8XKV - chains C and D of the 17 polymer chains in the assembly; structure by electron microscopy, 3.30 A resolution.

# Chain C
Molecule: Probable inactive ATP-dependent zinc metalloprotease FTSHI 5, chloroplastic
Source organism: Arabidopsis thaliana
UniProt: F4J3N2 (FTSI5_ARATH); residue numbers follow UniProt; this construct covers 1-1320
Chain sequence (1320 residues; row label = number of the first residue in the row):
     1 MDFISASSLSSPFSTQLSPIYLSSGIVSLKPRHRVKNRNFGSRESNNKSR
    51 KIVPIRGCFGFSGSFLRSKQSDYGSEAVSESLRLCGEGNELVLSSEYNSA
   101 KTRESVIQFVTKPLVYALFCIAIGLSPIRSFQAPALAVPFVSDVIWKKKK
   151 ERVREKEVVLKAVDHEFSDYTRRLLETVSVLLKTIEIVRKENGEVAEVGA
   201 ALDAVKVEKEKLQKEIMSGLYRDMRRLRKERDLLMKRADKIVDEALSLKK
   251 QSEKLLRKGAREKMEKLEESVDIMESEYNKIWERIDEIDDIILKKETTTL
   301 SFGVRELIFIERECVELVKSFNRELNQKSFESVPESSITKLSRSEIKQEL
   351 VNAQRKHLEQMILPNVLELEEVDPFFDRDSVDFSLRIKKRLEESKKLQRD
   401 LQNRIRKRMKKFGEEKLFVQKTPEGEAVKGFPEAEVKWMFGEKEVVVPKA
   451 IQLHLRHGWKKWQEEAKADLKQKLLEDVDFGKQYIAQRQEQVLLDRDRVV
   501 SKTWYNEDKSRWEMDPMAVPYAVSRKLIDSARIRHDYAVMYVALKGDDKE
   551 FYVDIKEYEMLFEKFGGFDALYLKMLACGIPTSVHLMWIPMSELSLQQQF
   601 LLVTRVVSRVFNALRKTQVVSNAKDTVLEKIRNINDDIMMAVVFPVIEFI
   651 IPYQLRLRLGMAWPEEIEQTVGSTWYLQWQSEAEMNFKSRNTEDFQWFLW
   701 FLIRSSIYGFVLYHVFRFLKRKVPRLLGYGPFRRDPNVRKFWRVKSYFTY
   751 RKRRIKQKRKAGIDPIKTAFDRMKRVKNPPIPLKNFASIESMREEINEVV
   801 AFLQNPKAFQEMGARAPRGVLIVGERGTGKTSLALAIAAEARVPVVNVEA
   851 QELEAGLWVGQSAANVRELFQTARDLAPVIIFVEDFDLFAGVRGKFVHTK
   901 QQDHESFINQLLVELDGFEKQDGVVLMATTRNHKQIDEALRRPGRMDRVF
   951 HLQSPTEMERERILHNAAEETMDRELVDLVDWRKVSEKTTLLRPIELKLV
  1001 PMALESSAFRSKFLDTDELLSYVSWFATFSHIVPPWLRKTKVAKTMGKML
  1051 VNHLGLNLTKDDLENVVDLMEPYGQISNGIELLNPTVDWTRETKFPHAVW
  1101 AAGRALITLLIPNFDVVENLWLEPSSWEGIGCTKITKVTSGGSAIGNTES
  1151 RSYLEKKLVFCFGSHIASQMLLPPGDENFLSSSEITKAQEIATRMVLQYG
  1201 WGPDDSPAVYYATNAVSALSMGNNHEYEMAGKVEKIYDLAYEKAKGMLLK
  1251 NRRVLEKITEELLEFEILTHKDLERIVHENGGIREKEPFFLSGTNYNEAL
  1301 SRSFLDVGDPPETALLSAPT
Not modelled in the structure: 1-167, 332-377, 618-763, 1072-1082, 1139-1147, 1301-1320
Swiss-Prot annotation at these positions:
  - binding site (ATP): G824 to T831

# Chain D
Molecule: Protein Ycf2
Source organism: Arabidopsis thaliana
UniProt: P56786 (YCF2_ARATH); numbering as in UniProt (aligned over 1-2294)
Chain sequence (2294 residues; row label = number of the first residue in the row):
     1 MKGHQFKSWIFELREIVREIKNAHYFLDSWTQFNSVGSFIHIFFHQERFR
    51 KLLDPRIFSILLLRNSQGSTSNRYFTIKGVVLFVVAALLYRINNRNMVES
   101 KNLYLKGLLPIPMNSIGPRNDTSEESFGSCNINRLIVSLLYLTKGKKISE
   151 SCFRDPKESTWVLPITQKCIMPESNWSSRWWRNWIGKKRGFCCKISNETV
   201 AGIDISFKEKDIKYLEFLFVYYMDDPIRKGHDWELFDRLSPSKRRNIINL
   251 NSGQLFEILVKDWICYLMFAFREKIPIEVEGFCKQQGAGSTIQSNDIEHV
   301 SHLFSRNKWAISLQNCAQFHMWQFHQDLFVSWGKNPHESDFFRKISRENW
   351 IWLDNVWLVNKDRFFSKVRNVSSNIQYDSTRSSFVQVTDSSQLNGSSDQF
   401 IDPFDSISNEDSEYHYHTLINQREIQQLKERSILLDPSFIQTEGREIESD
   451 RFPKYLSGYSSMPRLFTEREKRMNNHLLPEESEEFLGNPTRAIRSFFSDR
   501 WSELHLGSNPTERSTRDQKLLKKEQDVSFVPSRRSENKEIVNIFKIITYL
   551 QNTVSIHPISSDLGCDMVPKDELDMDSSNKISFLNKNPFFDLFHLFHERK
   601 RGGYTLRHESEERFQEMADLFTLSITEPDLVYHKGFAFSIDSYGLDQRQF
   651 LKEVFNFRDESKKKSLLVLPPIFYEENESFYRRLRKIWVRISCGNYLEDQ
   701 KRVVFASNNIMEAVNQYRLIRNMIQIQFQYSPYGYIRNVLNRFFLMKRPD
   751 RNFEYGIQRDLIGNDTLNHRTIMKDTINQHLSNLKKSQKKWFDPLIFLSQ
   801 TERSINRDPNAYRYKWSNGSKNFQEHLEHFVSERKSRFQVVFDQLCINQY
   851 SIDWSEVIDKKDLSKSLRFFLSKLLRFFLSKLLLFLSKLLLFLSNSLPFF
   901 FVSFENIPIHRSEIHIYELKGPNDQLCNQLLESIGLQIVHLKKLKPFLLD
   951 DHNTSQKSKFLINGGTISPFLFNKIPKWMIDSFHTRKNRRKSFDNTDSAY
  1001 FSIVSHDQDNWLNPVKPFQRSSLISSFSKANRLRFLNNPHHFCFYCNKRF
  1051 PFYVEKARLNNSDFTFTYGQFLTILFIHNKTFSSCGGKKKHAFLERDTIS
  1101 PSSIESQVSNIFISNDFPQSGDERYNLYKSFHFPIRSDPLVRRAIYSIAD
  1151 ISGTPLIEGQRVNFERTYCQTLSDMNLSDSEEKSLHQYLNFNSNMGLIHT
  1201 PCSEKYLQRKKRSLCLKKCVDKGQMDRTFQRDSAFSTLSKWNLFQTYMPW
  1251 FFTSTGYKYLNLIFLDTFSDLLRILSSSQKFVSIFHDIMHGLDISWRILQ
  1301 KKLCLPQRNLISEISSKSLHNLLLSEEMIHRNNESSLISTHLRSPNVREV
  1351 LYSILFLLLVAGYIVRTHLLFVSRAYSELQTEFEKIKSLMIPSYMIELRK
  1401 LLDRYPTSELNSFWLKNLFLVALEQLGDCLEEIRGSGGNMLWGGDPAYGV
  1451 KSIRSKKKDLKINFIDIIDLISIIPNPINRITFSRNTRHLSHTSKEIYSL
  1501 IRKRKNVSGDWIDDKIESWVANSDSIDDKEREFLVQFSTLRAEKRIDQIL
  1551 LSLTHSDHLSKNDSGYQMIEQPGTIYLRYLVDIHKKYLMNYEFNTSCLAE
  1601 RRIFLAHYQTITYSQTSCGANSFHFPSHGKPFSLRLALSPSRSILVIGSI
  1651 GTGRSYLVKYLATNSYVPFITVFLNKFLDNKPKGFFIDDIDIDDSDDIDA
  1701 SNDIDRELDTELELLTMMNALTMDMMLEIDRFYITLQFELAKAMSPCIIW
  1751 IPNIHDLDVNESSYLALGLLVNSLSRDCERCSTRNILVIASTHIPQKVDP
  1801 ALIAPNKLNTCIKIRRLLIPQQRKHFFTLSYTRGFHLEKKMFHTNGFESI
  1851 TMGSSARDLVALTNEALSISITQKKSIIDTNTIRSALHRQTWDLRSQVRS
  1901 VQDHGILFYQIGRAVAQNVLISNCPIDPISIYMKKKSCNEGDSYLYKWYF
  1951 ELGTSMKKFTILLYLLSCSAGSVAQDLWSLPVPDEKNRITSYGFVENDSD
  2001 LVHGLLEVQGALVGSSRTEKDCSQFDNDRVTLLFRSEPRDPLYMMQDGSC
  2051 SIVDQRFLYEKYESEFEEGEGEGVLDPQQIEEDLFNHIVWAPRIWRPRGF
  2101 LFDCIERPNELGFPYSAGSFRGKRIIYDEKYELQENDSEFLQSGTMQYQR
  2151 RDRSSKEQGFFRISQFIWDPADPLFFLFKDQPFVSVFSHREFFADEEMSK
  2201 GLLTSQTDPPTSIYKRWFIKNTQEKHFELLIQRQRWLRTNSSLSNGFFRS
  2251 NTRSESYQYLSNLFISNGTLLDRMTKTLLKKRWLFSDEMKIGFM
Not modelled in the structure: 1-4, 65-72, 114-131, 145-492, 513-523, 560-1010, 1058-1309, 1329-1342, 1387-1530, 1614-1639, 1682-1723, 1758-1762, 1936-1942, 2015-2030, 2061-2203
Swiss-Prot annotation at these positions:
  - binding site (ATP): G1648 to S1655

# Interface between chain C and chain D
Residue-residue contacts - 131 pairs, chain C then chain D:
  Q213(C) with S1315(D), hydrogen bond
  Y221(C) with I1311(D), hydrogen bond (side chain-backbone)
  L300(C) with I1314(D), hydrophobic
  V304(C) with S1318(D)
  R305(C) with L1323(D)
  I308(C) with S1318(D); L1319(D), hydrophobic
  R312(C) with N1321(D)
  F431(C) with I493(D), hydrophobic
  R498(C) with L506(D), hydrogen bond (side chain-backbone); G507(D); N509(D), hydrogen bond
  K502(C) with H505(D)
  M517(C) with S502(D); H505(D)
  A518(C) with L506(D), hydrophobic
  Y521(C) with S502(D); L506(D), hydrophobic
  H535(C) with L1322(D); L1323(D)
  D536(C) with L1322(D); L1323(D); S1325(D), hydrogen bond
  K556(C) with S1325(D)
  F562(C) with S498(D); W501(D), hydrophobic
  K564(C) with W501(D)
  F565(C) with V137(D), hydrophobic; Y141(D), hydrophobic; L142(D), hydrophobic; F497(D); S498(D), hydrogen bond (backbone-side chain); W501(D), hydrophobic
  L586(C) with S1318(D)
  M587(C) with K1317(D)
  W588(C) with K1317(D)
  L594(C) with R1348(D), hydrogen bond (backbone-side chain)
  S595(C) with R1348(D)
  L596(C) with R1348(D); L1355(D), hydrophobic
  Q599(C) with R1348(D); Y1352(D)
  L601(C) with N1321(D)
  L602(C) with H1320(D)
  R605(C) with S1316(D); H1320(D)
  R609(C) with S1312(D); S1315(D); S1316(D); L1319(D)
  R826(C) with P1800(D), hydrogen bond (side chain-backbone)
  E849(C) with V1771(D)
  Q851(C) with Y1764(D), hydrogen bond (side chain-backbone); L1767(D); G1768(D)
  W858(C) with D1724(D)
  T971(C) with R1601(D), hydrogen bond (backbone-side chain)
  M972(C) with R1601(D)
  D973(C) with R1601(D), salt bridge
  M1002(C) with R1601(D); L1605(D)
  E1005(C) with R1601(D), salt bridge; L1605(D)
  S1006(C) with L1605(D); Q1609(D)
  F1009(C) with R1602(D); L1605(D), hydrophobic; A1606(D)
  R1010(C) with Q1609(D)
  L1014(C) with A1606(D), hydrophobic
  T1016(C) with Y1579(D); T1610(D)
  L1019(C) with A1606(D); H1607(D); T1610(D)
  L1020(C) with L1588(D), hydrophobic; H1607(D)
  V1023(C) with I1603(D), hydrophobic; H1607(D)
  S1024(C) with D54(D), hydrogen bond; R56(D)
  F1026(C) with E1600(D); I1603(D), hydrophobic
  A1027(C) with R56(D)
  T1028(C) with R56(D)
  K1044(C) with C1597(D)
  G1047(C) with A1599(D)
  V1051(C) with R1602(D)
  L1056(C) with R1602(D)
  L1083(C) with E1570(D); Q1571(D); P1572(D); G1573(D); K1813(D)
  N1084(C) with E1570(D), hydrogen bond (side chain-backbone); Q1821(D), hydrogen bond
  W1127(C) with R1815(D)
  H1165(C) with G2014(D)
  P1174(C) with T2031(D)
  G1175(C) with K1957(D), hydrogen bond (backbone-side chain)
  D1176(C) with K1957(D)
  E1177(C) with K1957(D); K1958(D)
  N1178(C) with K1958(D)
  F1179(C) with M1956(D); K1957(D); K1958(D); I1961(D), hydrophobic; L2012(D), hydrophobic
  L1180(C) with S1955(D)
  S1182(C) with L2012(D)
  Q1189(C) with M2044(D); D2047(D); G2048(D)
  E1190(C) with S2051(D), hydrogen bond; Q2055(D), hydrogen bond
  T1193(C) with M2044(D); G2048(D); I2052(D)
  R1194(C) with I2052(D); Q2055(D), hydrogen bond
  Y1211(C) with I2052(D); V2053(D)
  T1213(C) with R2056(D), hydrogen bond (backbone-side chain)
  N1223(C) with R2238(D)
  E1226(C) with R2238(D), salt bridge
  Y1227(C) with L2042(D), hydrophobic
  A1230(C) with P2041(D)
  V1233(C) with M2044(D), hydrophobic
  E1234(C) with R2039(D), salt bridge; M2044(D)
Interface residues without a listed pair, chain C (96 interface residues in all): L561, I589, G856, L857, E975, D1017, Y1022, F1029, L1050, L1054, L1058, H1097, I1185, L1197, Q1198, V1216, Y1237
Interface residues without a listed pair, chain D (93 interface residues in all): P55, S59, S508, E1313, L1324, M1328, I1569, L1598, F1604, M1726, L1727, L1765, T1954, F1959, Y2043, M2045, S2049

# Summary
The interface between chain C and chain D involves 96 residues on one side and 93 on the other, with 18
hydrogen bonds and 4 salt bridges. Polar pairs include D973(C)-R1601(D), E1005(C)-R1601(D) and
E1226(C)-R2238(D).
Chain C is Probable inactive ATP-dependent zinc metalloprotease FTSHI 5, chloroplastic and chain D is Protein
Ycf2, both from Arabidopsis thaliana; the structure, Cryo-EM structure of the Ycf2-FtsHi motor complex from
Arabidopsis in Apo state, was determined by electron microscopy together with 8Z9Y and 8XKU from the same
study.
